PDB entry 1T6P | X-ray diffraction, 2.70 A resolution | chains B and C of the 4 polymer chains in the assembly

# Chain B (and C)
Protein: phenylalanine ammonia-lyase
Source organism: Rhodosporidium toruloides
Notes: EC 4.3.1.5; fragment: ammonia lyase; chain C of this document is another copy of the same molecule, construct and numbering; everything in this record applies to it too
Reference sequence: P11544 (PALY_RHOTO); aligned to UniProt positions 1-716 over residues 1-716
Sequence (714 residues; each row starts with the number of its first residue; note: 2 numbers in that range are skipped by the numbering (no residue carries them; nothing is unmodelled there)):
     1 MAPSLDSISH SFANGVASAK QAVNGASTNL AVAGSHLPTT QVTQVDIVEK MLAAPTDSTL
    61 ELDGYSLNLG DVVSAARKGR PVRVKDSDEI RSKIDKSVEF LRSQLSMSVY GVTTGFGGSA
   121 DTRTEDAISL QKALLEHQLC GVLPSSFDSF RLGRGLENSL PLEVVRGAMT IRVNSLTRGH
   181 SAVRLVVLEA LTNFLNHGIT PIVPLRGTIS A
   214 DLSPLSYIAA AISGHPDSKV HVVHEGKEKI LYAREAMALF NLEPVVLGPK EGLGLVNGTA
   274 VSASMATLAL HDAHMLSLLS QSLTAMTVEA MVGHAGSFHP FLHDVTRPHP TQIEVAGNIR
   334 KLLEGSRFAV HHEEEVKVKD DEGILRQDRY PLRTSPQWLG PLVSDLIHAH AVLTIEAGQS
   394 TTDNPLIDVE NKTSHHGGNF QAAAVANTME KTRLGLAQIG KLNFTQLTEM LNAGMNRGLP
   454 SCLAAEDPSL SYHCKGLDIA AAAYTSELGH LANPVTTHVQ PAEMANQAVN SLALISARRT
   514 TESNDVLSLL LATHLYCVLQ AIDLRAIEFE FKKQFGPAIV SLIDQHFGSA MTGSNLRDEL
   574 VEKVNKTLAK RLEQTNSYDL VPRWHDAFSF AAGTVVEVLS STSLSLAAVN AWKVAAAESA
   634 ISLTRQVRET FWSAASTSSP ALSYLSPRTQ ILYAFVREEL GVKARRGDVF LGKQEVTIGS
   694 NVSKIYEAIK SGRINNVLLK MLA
Unresolved in the structure: 1-26, 105-118, 347-360 (chain C: 1-26, 35-38, 105-125, 346-358)
Covalently attached groups: covalent link Ala211-Asp214
Modified / non-standard residues: Mse1, Mse107 (selenomethionine); Mse51, Mse169, Mse250, Mse278, Mse288, Mse299, Mse304, Mse422, Mse443, Mse448, Mse497, Mse564, Mse714 (selenomethionine; parent Met); Ala211 (3,5-dihydro-5-methylidene-4H-imidazol-4-on; 175)
Sequence notes: modified residue (1, 51, 107, 169, 250, 278, 288, 299, 304, 422, 443, 448, 497, 564, 714)
Curated features (UniProtKB/Swiss-Prot):
  - active site: Tyr110 (Proton donor/acceptor)
  - binding site ((E)-cinnamate): Asn270, Gln360, Arg366, Asn397, Lys468, Glu496, Asn499

# How chain B and chain C interact
Residue-residue contacts - 176 pairs, chain B then chain C:
  Ser129(B) with Leu463(C); Val682(C)
  Leu130(B) with Leu463(C)
  Lys132(B) with Asp681(C), hydrogen bond (side chain-backbone); Gly685(C); Lys686(C)
  Ala133(B) with Leu463(C)
  Glu136(B) with Arg678(C), salt bridge; Gly680(C); Asp681(C); Ile691(C)
  His137(B) with Tyr465(C); His466(C); Lys468(C); Gly469(C); Ile691(C)
  Leu139(B) with Thr690(C); Ile691(C); Gly692(C), hydrogen bond (backbone-backbone)
  Cys140(B) with Gly469(C); Leu470(C); Ile691(C), hydrophobic; Gly692(C)
  Gly141(B) with Gly692(C)
  Val142(B) with Leu522(C), hydrophobic; Ser696(C); Tyr699(C), hydrophobic
  Leu143(B) with Ser696(C), hydrogen bond (backbone-side chain)
  Pro144(B) with Glu700(C)
  Ser145(B) with Glu700(C), hydrogen bond
  Phe150(B) with Gly153(C)
  Arg151(B) with Glu241(C), salt bridge
  Leu152(B) with Phe147(C), hydrophobic; Leu156(C); Glu241(C), hydrogen bond (backbone-side chain); Ile243(C), hydrophobic
  Gly153(B) with Phe150(C); Arg154(C); Gly155(C); Leu156(C), hydrogen bond (backbone-backbone)
  Arg154(B) with Gly153(C); Arg154(C); Leu156(C), hydrogen bond (side chain-backbone); Ser159(C), hydrogen bond; Leu160(C); Pro161(C)
  Gly155(B) with Gly153(C), hydrogen bond (backbone-backbone)
  Leu156(B) with Leu152(C); Gly153(C), hydrogen bond (backbone-backbone); Arg154(C), hydrogen bond (backbone-side chain)
  Asn158(B) with Tyr699(C), hydrogen bond
  Ser159(B) with Arg154(C), hydrogen bond (backbone-side chain)
  Leu160(B) with Arg154(C)
  Pro161(B) with Arg154(C)
  Arg206(B) with Tyr477(C); Glu480(C), salt bridge; Glu515(C), salt bridge; Val519(C); Leu522(C)
  Gly207(B) with Ile472(C); Ala473(C); Ala476(C); Tyr477(C)
  Thr208(B) with Ala476(C)
  Ile209(B) with Ile472(C), hydrophobic; Ala476(C), hydrophobic
  His228(B) with Gln687(C); Thr690(C)
  Pro229(B) with Gln687(C)
  Asp230(B) with Val689(C); Thr690(C), hydrogen bond; Ser693(C), hydrogen bond
  Glu241(B) with Arg151(C); Leu152(C), hydrogen bond (side chain-backbone)
  Ile243(B) with Leu152(C), hydrophobic
  Lys434(B) with Gln493(C), hydrogen bond
  Phe437(B) with Gln493(C)
  Asn445(B) with Mse497(C)
  Ala446(B) with Mse497(C)
  Leu463(B) with Ser129(C); Leu130(C), hydrophobic; Ala133(C)
  Tyr465(B) with Leu130(C), hydrophobic; His137(C)
  His466(B) with His137(C)
  Lys468(B) with His137(C); Glu496(C), salt bridge
  Gly469(B) with His137(C); Cys140(C)
  Leu470(B) with Cys140(C), hydrophobic
  Asp471(B) with Glu496(C), hydrogen bond (side chain-backbone); Mse497(C), hydrogen bond (side chain-backbone)
  Ile472(B) with Ile209(C); Gln500(C)
  Ala475(B) with Gln493(C); Ala495(C), hydrophobic
  Ala476(B) with Thr208(C); Ile209(C), hydrophobic; Ile508(C)
  Tyr477(B) with Arg206(C); Gly207(C)
  Thr478(B) with Gln493(C)
  Ser479(B) with His491(C), hydrogen bond (side chain-backbone); Gln493(C); Leu505(C)
  Glu480(B) with Arg206(C), salt bridge; Arg511(C), salt bridge; Arg512(C), salt bridge
  Gly482(B) with His491(C)
  His483(B) with Leu484(C), hydrogen bond (side chain-backbone); Asn486(C), hydrogen bond (side chain-backbone); Pro487(C); Val488(C); His491(C)
  Leu484(B) with His483(C), hydrogen bond (backbone-side chain); Arg512(C)
  Asn486(B) with His483(C), hydrogen bond (backbone-side chain); Asn486(C)
  Pro487(B) with His483(C)
  Val488(B) with His483(C)
  His491(B) with Ser479(C), hydrogen bond (backbone-side chain); Gly482(C); His483(C)
  Gln493(B) with Lys434(C), hydrogen bond; Phe437(C); Ala475(C); Thr478(C); Ser479(C)
  Ala495(B) with Asp471(C); Ala475(C), hydrophobic
  Glu496(B) with Lys468(C), salt bridge; Asp471(C), hydrogen bond (backbone-side chain)
  Mse497(B) with Leu444(C); Asn445(C); Cys455(C), hydrophobic; Asp471(C)
  Gln500(B) with Ile472(C)
  Leu505(B) with Ser479(C)
  Ile508(B) with Ala476(C)
  Arg511(B) with Glu480(C), salt bridge
  Arg512(B) with Glu480(C), salt bridge; His483(C); Leu484(C); Glu515(C), salt bridge
  Glu515(B) with Arg206(C), salt bridge; Arg512(C), salt bridge
  Asp518(B) with Arg206(C), salt bridge
  Val519(B) with Arg206(C)
  Leu522(B) with Val142(C), hydrophobic; Arg206(C)
  Arg678(B) with Glu136(C), salt bridge
  Gly680(B) with Glu136(C)
  Asp681(B) with Glu136(C), hydrogen bond (backbone-side chain)
  Val682(B) with Ser129(C); Ala133(C), hydrophobic
  Gln687(B) with Lys132(C); His228(C); Pro229(C)
  Thr690(B) with Leu139(C); His228(C); Asp230(C), hydrogen bond
  Ile691(B) with Glu136(C); Leu139(C)
  Gly692(B) with Leu139(C), hydrogen bond (backbone-backbone); Cys140(C); Gly141(C)
  Ser693(B) with Asp230(C)
  Val695(B) with Val142(C), hydrophobic
  Ser696(B) with Gly141(C); Val142(C); Leu143(C), hydrogen bond (side chain-backbone)
  Lys697(B) with Ser145(C)
  Tyr699(B) with Val142(C), hydrophobic; Asn158(C)
  Glu700(B) with Pro144(C); Ser145(C), hydrogen bond
Other interface residues (no listed pair), chain B (102 interface residues in all): Asp126, Leu135, Gln138, Glu157, Lys240, Lys242, Arg426, Thr441, Leu444, Gly447, Ser464, Ala473, Val492, Pro494, Gly685, Glu688, Val689
Other interface residues (no listed pair), chain C (99 interface residues in all): Gln138, Glu157, Tyr220, Lys242, Thr441, Ser462, Ser464, Val492, Pro494, Asp518, Glu688

# Overview
Chain B and chain C form an interface of 102 and 99 residues respectively; the contacts include 32 hydrogen
bonds and 16 salt bridges. Polar contacts include Glu136(B)-Arg678(C), Arg151(B)-Glu241(C) and
Arg206(B)-Glu480(C). Curated annotation (UniProt) lists active-site residue Tyr110(B) and 7
(E)-cinnamate-binding residues on chain B.
Chain B and chain C are both phenylalanine ammonia-lyase (Rhodosporidium toruloides); the structure, Crystal
Structure of Phenylalanine Ammonia Lyase from Rhodosporidium toruloides, was determined by X-ray diffraction
together with 1T6J from the same study.
